PDB entry 7ASE | electron microscopy, 3.33 A resolution | chains 0 and X of the 52 polymer chains in the assembly

# Chain 0
Molecule: 18S
Organism: Trypanosoma cruzi
Sequence (2319 nucleotides; numbered 0 to 2323 plus 62 insertion-coded residues; 67 numbers in that range are skipped by the numbering (no residue carries them; nothing is unmodelled there); the number before each row is that of its first residue; a row labelled like 1004A-1004Z holds insertion residues (1004A, then the next letters in order); numbering starts at 0):
     0 UGAUCUGGUU GAUUCUGCCA GUAGUCAUAU GCUUGUUUCA AGGACUUAGC CAUGCAUGCC
    60 UCAGAAUCAC UGCAUUGCAG GAAUCUGCGC AUGGCUCAUU ACAUCAGACG UAAUCUGCCG
   120 CAAAAAUCUU GCGGUCUCCG CAACAUUGGA UAACUUGGCG AAACGCCAAG CUAAUACAUG
   180 AACCAACCGG AUGUUCUCUG UUCCGGCGGC AGGGCAACCU GCUGCCAUGG GACGUCCAGC
   240 GAAUGAAUGA AAGUAAAACC AAUGCCUUCA CCGGCAGUAA CACUCAGAAG UGUUGAUUCA
   300 AUUCAUUCCG UGCGAAAGCC GGGUUUUUUU AUCCGGCGUC UUUUGACGAA CAACUGCCCU
   360 AUCAGCCAGC GAUGGCCGUG UAGUGGACUG CCAUGGCGUU GACGGGAGCG GGGGAUUAGG
   420 GUUCGAUUCC GGAGAGGGAG CCUGAGAAAU AGCUACCACU UCUACGGAGG GCAGCAGGCG
   480 CGCAAAUUGC CCAAUGUCAA AAAAAAAAGA UGAGGCAGCG AAAAGAAAUA GAGCCGACAG
   540 UGCUUUUGCA UUGUCGUUUU CAAUGGGGGA UAUUUAAACC CAUCCAAAAU CGAGUAACAA
   600 UUGGAGGACA AGUCUGGUGC CAGCACCCGC GGUAAUUCCA GCUCCAAAAG CGUAUAUUAA
   660 UGCUGUUGCU GUUAAAGGGU UCGUAGUUGA AUUGAGGGCC UCUAAGGCGC AAUGGUUUAG
   720 UCCCAUCCAC UUCGGAUUGG UGACCCAUGC CCUUGUGGUC CGUGAACAGA CAUUCAGAAA
   780 CAAAAAACAC GGGAGUGGUA CCUUUCCUGA UUAUCGCAUG UCAUGCAUGC CAGAGGGCGC
   840 CCGUGAUUUU UUACUGUGAC UAAAAAAGUG UGACCAAAGC AGUCAUUCGA CUUGAAUUAG
   900 AAAGCAUGGG AUAACAAAGG AGCAGCCUCU GGGCCACCGU UUCGGCUUUU GUUGGUUUUA
   960 AAAGUCCAUU GGAGAUUAUG GGGCAGUGUG ACAAGCGGCU GGGUG
1004A-1004Z GUUAUUCCACACACACACACACACGC
1005A-1005Z UCCUUUUUUUUGGACGUGUUUUGUGU
1006A-1006J GUGUAUGUGG
  1066 CACUCGUCGC CUUUG
  1087 UGGGAAAUCC GUGUGGCACU GUGUUUGAUG UUGUUGGCAG AGACUUCGGU CUUUUGCCUU
  1147 CGCAUAUUUC ACACAUGUGU CAUGCCUUCC CUCAACUCAC GGCAUCCAGG AAUGAAGGAG
  1207 GGUAGUUCGG GGGAGAACGU ACUGGUGCGU CAGAGGUGAA AUUCUUAGAC CGCACCAAGA
  1267 CGAACUACAG CGAAGGCAUU CUUCAAGGAU ACCUUCCUCA AUCAAGAACC AAAGUGUGGG
  1327 GAUCGAAGAU GAUUAGAGAC CAUUGUAGUC CACACUGCAA ACGAUGACAC CCAUGAAUUG
  1387 GGGAGUUUUU GGUCGUAGGC GUGGUCGGGC UUGAUUAUUA UUUUUCAUCC CGUUCCUCGU
  1447 CUCGCCAAUG AAUAUUAAAU UUACGUGCAU AUUCUUUUUG GUCUUCGUUU UUUUACGGCG
  1507 AGGGCCUUUA ACGGGAAUAU CCUCAGCACG UUAUCUGACU UCUUCACGCG AAAGCUUUGA
  1567 GGUUACAGUC UCAGGGGGGA GUACGUUCGC AAGAGUGAAA CUUAAAGAAA UUGACGGAAU
  1627 GGCACCACAA GACGUGGAGC GUGCGGUUUA AUUUGACUCA ACACGGGGAA CUUUACCAGA
  1687 UCCGGACAGG GUGAGGAUUG ACAGAUUGAG UGUUCUUUCU CGAUCCCCUG AAUGGUGGUG
  1747 CAUGGCCGCU UUUGGUCGGU GGAGUGAUUU GUUUGGUUGA UUCCGUCAAC GGACGAGAUC
  1807 CAAGCUGCCC AGUAGGAUUC AGAAUUGCCC AUAGGAUAGC AAUCCCUUCC GCGGGUUUUA
  1867 CCCAAGGGGG GGCGGUAUUC GCUUGUAUCC UUCUCUGCGG GAUUCCUUGU UUUGCGCAAG
  1927 GUGAGAUUUU GGGCAACAGC AGGUCUGUGA UGCUCCUCAA UGUUCUGGGC GACACGCGCA
  1987 CUACAAUGUC AGUGAGAACA AGAAAAACGA CUCUUGUCGG ACCUACUUGA UCAAAAGAGU
  2047 GGGAAAACCC CGGAAUCACG UAGACCCACU UGGGACCGAG UAUUGCAAUU AUUGGUCGCG
  2107 CAACGAGGAA UGUCUCGUAG GCGCAGCUCA UCAAACUGUG CCGAUUACGU CCCUGCCAUU
  2167 UGUACACACC GCCCGUCGUU GUUUCCGAUG AUGGUGCAAU ACAGGUGAUC GGACAGUCGA
  2227 GUGCUUCACU UGACCGAAAG UUCACCGAUA UUUCUUCAAU AGAGGAAGCA AAAGUCGUAA
  2287 CAAGGUAGCU GUAGGUGAAC CUGCAGCUGG AUCAUUU
Not modelled in the structure: 0, 1004A-1004Z, 1005A-1005Z, 1006A-1006J, 1087-1178, 1836-1849
Sequence notes: conflict C143 (A144 in 320364483), C805 (U806 in 320364483); insertion (2321-2323)

# Chain X
Name: 40S ribosomal protein S11, putative
Organism: Trypanosoma cruzi
UniProtKB: Q4D0U7 (Q4D0U7_TRYCC); residues 1-173 here = UniProt positions 1-173
Sequence (173 residues; each row starts with the number of its first residue):
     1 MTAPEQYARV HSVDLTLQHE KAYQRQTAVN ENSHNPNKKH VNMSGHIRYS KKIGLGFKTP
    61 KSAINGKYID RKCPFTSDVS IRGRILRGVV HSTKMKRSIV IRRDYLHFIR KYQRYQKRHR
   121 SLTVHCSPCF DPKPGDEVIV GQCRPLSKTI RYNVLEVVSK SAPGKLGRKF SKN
Not modelled in the structure: 1-10, 159-173

# Interface between chain 0 and chain X
Pairs across the interface (101; chain 0 residue first):
  C101(0) - Arg120(X)  base contact
  A107(0) - Arg84(X)  base contact
  C108(0) - Arg84(X)  hydrogen bond to the base
  G109(0) - Arg82(X)  hydrogen bond to the sugar
  U110(0) - Arg82(X)  sugar contact
  A111(0) - Ser80(X)  hydrogen bond to the base
  A111(0) - Arg82(X)  sugar contact
  A112(0) - Arg82(X)  salt bridge to the phosphate
  A112(0) - Arg144(X)  salt bridge to the phosphate
  A112(0) - Pro145(X)  base contact
  A245(0) - Asn30(X)  phosphate contact
  G294(0) - Gly54(X)  sugar contact
  G294(0) - Leu55(X)  hydrogen bond to the base
  G294(0) - Ile81(X)  hydrogen bond to the base
  G294(0) - Arg82(X)  base contact
  A295(0) - Lys51(X)  sugar contact
  A295(0) - Lys52(X)  hydrogen bond to the sugar
  A295(0) - Ile53(X)  sugar contact
  A295(0) - Gly54(X)  hydrogen bond to the sugar
  A295(0) - Ile81(X)  base contact
  U296(0) - Tyr49(X)  hydrogen bond to the phosphate
  U296(0) - Lys51(X)  sugar contact
  U297(0) - Thr27(X)  base contact
  U297(0) - Ala28(X)  base contact
  U297(0) - Tyr49(X)  hydrogen bond to the phosphate
  U297(0) - Ser77(X)  hydrogen bond to the base
  U297(0) - Asp78(X)  hydrogen bond to the base
  A351(0) - Arg151(X)  hydrogen bond to the phosphate
  A352(0) - Arg84(X)  hydrogen bond to the base
  A352(0) - Arg151(X)  salt bridge to the phosphate
  C353(0) - Arg84(X)  salt bridge to the phosphate
  C353(0) - Arg103(X)  hydrogen bond to the phosphate
  C353(0) - Tyr152(X)  hydrogen bond to the phosphate
  U354(0) - Arg103(X)  salt bridge to the phosphate
  U354(0) - Tyr105(X)  phosphate contact
  U354(0) - Arg120(X)  salt bridge to the phosphate
  G355(0) - Tyr105(X)  hydrogen bond to the phosphate
  G355(0) - His107(X)  sugar contact
  G355(0) - Arg118(X)  salt bridge to the phosphate
  G355(0) - Arg120(X)  salt bridge to the phosphate
  C356(0) - Arg118(X)  salt bridge to the phosphate
  U372(0) - Met95(X)  sugar contact
  U372(0) - Lys148(X)  salt bridge to the phosphate
  U372(0) - Thr149(X)  phosphate contact
  G373(0) - Met95(X)  sugar contact
  G373(0) - Lys96(X)  hydrogen bond to the sugar
  G373(0) - Ser98(X)  hydrogen bond to the phosphate
  G373(0) - Ser147(X)  hydrogen bond to the phosphate
  G373(0) - Lys148(X)  phosphate contact
  G373(0) - Thr149(X)  hydrogen bond to the phosphate
  G373(0) - Ile150(X)  sugar contact
  G374(0) - Lys72(X)  phosphate contact
  G374(0) - Lys96(X)  hydrogen bond to the sugar
  G374(0) - Ser147(X)  hydrogen bond to the phosphate
  C375(0) - Glu20(X)  sugar contact
  C375(0) - Gln24(X)  hydrogen bond to the sugar
  C375(0) - Lys72(X)  phosphate contact
  C375(0) - Arg97(X)  salt bridge to the phosphate
  C376(0) - Ala22(X)  sugar contact
  C376(0) - Arg71(X)  salt bridge to the phosphate
  U383(0) - Arg144(X)  hydrogen bond to the phosphate
  U383(0) - Pro145(X)  hydrogen bond to the sugar
  G384(0) - Arg144(X)  salt bridge to the phosphate
  G384(0) - Pro145(X)  sugar contact
  G384(0) - Ser147(X)  sugar contact
  G384(0) - Lys148(X)  sugar contact
  A386(0) - Lys148(X)  phosphate contact
  G389(0) - Lys21(X)  base contact
  C390(0) - Lys21(X)  hydrogen bond to the sugar
  G394(0) - Lys94(X)  salt bridge to the phosphate
  G394(0) - Met95(X)  hydrogen bond to the sugar
  G395(0) - Ser92(X)  hydrogen bond to the phosphate
  G395(0) - Lys94(X)  phosphate contact
  G395(0) - Met95(X)  sugar contact
  C396(0) - Val100(X)  phosphate contact
  G397(0) - His119(X)  salt bridge to the phosphate
  U398(0) - His119(X)  salt bridge to the phosphate
  U399(0) - Lys117(X)  base contact
  U399(0) - Arg118(X)  base contact
  U399(0) - His119(X)  hydrogen bond to the sugar
  G419(0) - Arg110(X)  phosphate contact
  G420(0) - Arg110(X)  salt bridge to the phosphate
  G420(0) - Lys111(X)  phosphate contact
  U421(0) - Lys111(X)  salt bridge to the phosphate
  G664(0) - Lys111(X)  salt bridge to the phosphate
  U665(0) - Lys111(X)  base contact
  U665(0) - Tyr112(X)  sugar contact
  U665(0) - Arg114(X)  hydrogen bond to the sugar
  U686(0) - Lys117(X)  phosphate contact
  C853(0) - Tyr115(X)  phosphate contact
  A900(0) - Arg110(X)  sugar contact
  C937(0) - Met43(X)  sugar contact
  G938(0) - Met43(X)  sugar contact
  G938(0) - Ser44(X)  base contact
  U940(0) - Asp14(X)  base contact
  U940(0) - Lys67(X)  base contact
  U941(0) - His11(X)  base contact
  G943(0) - Ser44(X)  hydrogen bond to the sugar
  G943(0) - Gly45(X)  sugar contact
  G944(0) - Lys38(X)  phosphate contact
  G944(0) - Ser44(X)  hydrogen bond to the sugar
Interface residues without a listed pair, chain 0 (55 interface residues in all): A246, G385, U843, G844, A852, A901, C945
Interface residues without a listed pair, chain X (69 interface residues in all): Ser12, Lys39, Lys58, Lys61, Thr76, Gly83, Leu86, Arg102, Asp104, Gln113, Ser121, Leu122, His125, Leu146

# In short
Chain 0 and chain X form an interface of 55 and 69 residues respectively, with 32 hydrogen bonds and 19 salt
bridges. Among the polar pairs are C108(0)-Arg84(X), A111(0)-Ser80(X) and G294(0)-Leu55(X).
Chain 0 is 18S and chain X is 40S ribosomal protein S11, putative, both from Trypanosoma cruzi; the structure,
43S preinitiation complex from Trypanosoma cruzi with the kDDX60 helicase, was determined by electron
microscopy.
